Entry 3TBS (X-ray diffraction, 2.49 A resolution); this record covers chains A and B of the 3 polymer chains in the assembly.

== Chain A ==
Name: H-2 class I histocompatibility antigen, D-B alpha chain
From: Mus musculus
UniProtKB: P01899 (HA11_MOUSE); aligned to UniProt positions 25-300 over residues 1-276 (the alignment contains insertions or deletions, so no single offset holds)
Sequence (276 residues; each row starts with the number of its first residue):
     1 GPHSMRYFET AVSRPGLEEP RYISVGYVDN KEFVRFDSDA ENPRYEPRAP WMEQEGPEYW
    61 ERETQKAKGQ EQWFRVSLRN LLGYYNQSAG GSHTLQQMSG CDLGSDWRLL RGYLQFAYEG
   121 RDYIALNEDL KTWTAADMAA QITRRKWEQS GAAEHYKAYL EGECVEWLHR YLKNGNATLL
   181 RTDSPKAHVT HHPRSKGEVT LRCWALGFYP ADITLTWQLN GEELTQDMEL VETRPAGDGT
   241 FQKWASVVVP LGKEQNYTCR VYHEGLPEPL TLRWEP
Not modelled in the structure: 178, 226-227, 276
Cystine bridges: Cys101-Cys164, Cys203-Cys259

== Chain B ==
Name: Beta-2-microglobulin
From: Mus musculus
UniProtKB: P01887 (B2MG_MOUSE); residues 1-99 here correspond to UniProt positions 21-119 (UniProt number = residue number + 20)
Sequence (99 residues; row label = number of the first residue in the row):
     1 IQKTPQIQVY SRHPPENGKP NILNCYVTQF HPPHIEIQML KNGKKIPKVE MSDMSFSKDW
    61 SFYILAHTEF TPTETDTYAC RVKHDSMAEP KTVYWDRDM
Cystine bridges: Cys25-Cys80

== Interface between chain A and chain B ==
Pairs across the interface (50):
  Phe8(A) - Phe56(B)
  Thr10(A) - Phe56(B)
  Val12(A) - Pro33(B)  hydrophobic
  Arg14(A) - His34(B)  hydrogen bond
  Tyr27(A) - Ser55(B)
  Arg35(A) - Asp53(B)  salt bridge
  Arg35(A) - Met54(B)  hydrogen bond (side chain-backbone)
  Arg48(A) - Asp53(B)  salt bridge
  Thr94(A) - His31(B)  hydrogen bond
  Thr94(A) - Pro33(B)
  Gln96(A) - Phe56(B)
  Gln96(A) - Trp60(B)  hydrogen bond (side chain-backbone)
  Gln96(A) - Phe62(B)
  Gln97(A) - Phe56(B)
  Met98(A) - Phe56(B)  hydrophobic
  Met98(A) - Lys58(B)
  Met98(A) - Trp60(B)  hydrophobic
  Gln115(A) - Trp60(B)
  Phe116(A) - Trp60(B)
  Ala117(A) - Trp60(B)  hydrophobic
  Glu119(A) - Ile1(B)
  Glu119(A) - His31(B)  hydrogen bond (backbone-side chain)
  Gly120(A) - Lys3(B)  hydrogen bond (backbone-side chain)
  Gly120(A) - His31(B)
  Gly120(A) - Trp60(B)
  Arg121(A) - Ile1(B)
  Asp122(A) - Trp60(B)  hydrogen bond
  His192(A) - Asp98(B)  salt bridge
  Arg202(A) - Asp98(B)  hydrogen bond (side chain-backbone)
  Arg202(A) - Met99(B)
  Trp204(A) - Asp98(B)
  Trp204(A) - Met99(B)
  Val231(A) - Gln8(B)
  Glu232(A) - Gln8(B)  hydrogen bond (backbone-side chain)
  Thr233(A) - Tyr26(B)
  Arg234(A) - Gln8(B)  hydrogen bond
  Arg234(A) - Tyr10(B)
  Arg234(A) - Tyr26(B)
  Arg234(A) - Met99(B)  hydrogen bond (side chain-backbone)
  Pro235(A) - Tyr10(B)  hydrogen bond (backbone-side chain)
  Pro235(A) - Asn24(B)
  Pro235(A) - Tyr26(B)
  Pro235(A) - Leu65(B)  hydrophobic
  Ala236(A) - Arg12(B)  hydrogen bond (backbone-side chain)
  Ala236(A) - Asn24(B)  hydrogen bond (backbone-side chain)
  Gly237(A) - Arg12(B)  hydrogen bond (backbone-side chain)
  Gln242(A) - Tyr10(B)
  Gln242(A) - Ser11(B)  hydrogen bond (side chain-backbone)
  Gln242(A) - Arg12(B)  hydrogen bond (side chain-backbone)
  Trp244(A) - Met99(B)  hydrogen bond (side chain-backbone)
Also at the interface, not in a pair above, chain A (33 interface residues in all): Glu9, Asn30, Asp238
Also at the interface, not in a pair above, chain B (23 interface residues in all): Ser57, Tyr63

== Summary ==
33 residues of chain A face 23 of chain B across their interface; the contacts include 18 hydrogen bonds and 3
salt bridges. Among the polar pairs are Arg35(A)-Asp53(B), Arg48(A)-Asp53(B) and His192(A)-Asp98(B).
Here chain A is H-2 class I histocompatibility antigen, D-B alpha chain and chain B is Beta-2-microglobulin,
both from Mus musculus. Entry 3TBS (CRYSTAL STRUCTURE OF THE MURINE CLASS I MAJOR HISTOCOMPATIBILITY COMPLEX
H-2DB IN COMPLEX THE WITH LCMV-DERIVED ...) was determined by X-ray diffraction.
